7WPH - chains A and E of the 3 polymer chains in the assembly; structure by X-ray diffraction, 2.89 A resolution.

== Chain A ==
Protein: Spike protein S1
From: Severe acute respiratory syndrome coronavirus 2
Notes: fragment: rbd
UniProt: P0DTC2 (SPIKE_SARS2); numbering as in UniProt (aligned over 319-591)
Amino-acid sequence (276 residues; each row starts with the number of its first residue):
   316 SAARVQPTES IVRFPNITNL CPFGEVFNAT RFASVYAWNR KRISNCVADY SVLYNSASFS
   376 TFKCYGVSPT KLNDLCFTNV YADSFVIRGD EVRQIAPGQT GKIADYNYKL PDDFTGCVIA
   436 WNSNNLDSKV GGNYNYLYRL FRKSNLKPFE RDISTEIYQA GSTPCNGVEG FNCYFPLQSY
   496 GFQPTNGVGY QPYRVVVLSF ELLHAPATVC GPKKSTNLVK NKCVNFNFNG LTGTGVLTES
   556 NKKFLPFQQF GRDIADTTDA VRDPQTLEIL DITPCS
Unresolved in the structure: 316-332, 529-591
Differences from the reference sequence: expression tag (316-318)
Disulfide bonds: C336-C361, C379-C432, C391-C525, C480-C488
Covalent attachments: N-acetylglucosamine (NAG) linked to N343
Curated features (UniProtKB/Swiss-Prot):
  - region: R403 to D405 (Integrin-binding motif), N448 to F456 (Immunodominant HLA epitope recognized by the CD8+)
  - glycosylation: T323 (O-linked (GalNAc) threonine), S325 (O-linked (HexNAc...) serine), N331 (N-linked (GlcNAc...) (complex) asparagine), N343 (N-linked (GlcNAc...) (complex) asparagine)
  - natural variant: G339 (G339D: In strain: Omicron/BA.1, Omicron/BA.2 and 4 more; G339H: In strain: Omicron/BA.2.75, Omicron/XBB.1.5 and 1 more), R346 (R346K: In strain: Mu/B.1.621; R346T: In strain: Omicron/BQ.1.1, Omicron/XBB.1.5 and 1 more), L368 (L368I: In strain: Omicron/XBB.1.5, Omicron/EG.5.1), S371 (S371F: In strain: Omicron/BA.2, Omicron/BA.2.12.1 and 6 more; S371L: In strain: Omicron/BA.1), S373 (S373P: In strain: Omicron/BA.1, Omicron/BA.2 and 7 more), S375 (S375F: In strain: Omicron/BA.1, Omicron/BA.2 and 7 more), T376 (T376A: In strain: Omicron/BA.2, Omicron/BA.2.12.1 and 5 more), D405 (D405N: In strain: Omicron/BA.2, Omicron/BA.2.12.1 and 6 more), R408 (R408S: In strain: Omicron/BA.2, Omicron/BA.2.12.1 and 6 more), K417 (K417N: In strain: Beta/B.1.351, Omicron/BA.1 and 8 more; K417T: In strain: Gamma/P.1), N440 (N440K: In strain: Omicron/BA.1, Omicron/BA.2 and 7 more), K444 (K444T: In strain: Omicron/BQ.1.1), 18 further natural variant entries in UniProt
  - mutagenesis: N331 (N331Q: Reduced viral infectivity), N343 (N343Q: Reduced viral infectivity), L452 (L452R: Increased resistance to neutralizing antibodies. Decreases HLA binding to NF9 epitope. Increased binding affinity to human ACE2), Y453 (Y453F: Decreased HLA binding to NF9 epitope. Increased binding affinity to human ACE2), A475 (A475V: Increased resistance to neutralizing antibodies), V483 (V483A: Increased resistance to neutralizing antibodies), E484 (E484D: Increased replication in human TMEM106B overexpressing cells), F490 (F490L: Increased resistance to neutralizing antibodies and human covalescent sera neutralization), Q493 (Q493N: Reduced host ACE2-binding affinity in vitro; Q493Y: Reduced host ACE2-binding affinity in vitro), N501 (N501T: Reduced host ACE2-binding affinity in vitro; N501Y: Increased binding affinity to human ACE2), H519 (H519P: Increased resistance to human covalescent sera neutralization)
What the authors report for this chain:
  - mutagenesis - K444Q, K444R: decreased binding to CoV2-06
  - mutagenesis - E484A, E484K, F486V: decreased binding to CoV2-14

== Chain E ==
Protein: Fab06 heavy chain
From: Homo sapiens
Amino-acid sequence (228 residues; row label = number of the first residue in the row):
     1 QVELQESGPG LVKPSGTLSL TCAVSGGSIS SNNWWTWVRQ PPGKGLEWIG EIHHSGGTNY
    61 NPSLKSRVTM SVDKSKNQFS LNLYSVTAAD TAVYYCTRDR AGGTYSGFDF WGQGTLVTVS
   121 SASTKGPSVF PLAPSSKSTS GGTAALGCLV KDYFPEPVTV SWNSGALTSG VHTFPAVLQS
   181 SGLYSLSSVV TVPSSSLGTQ TYICNVNHKP SNTKVDKRVE PKSCDKTH
Unresolved in the structure: 135-141, 218-228
Disulfide bonds: C22-C96, C148-C204

== How chain A and chain E interact ==
Contacting residue pairs - 22 pairs, chain A then chain E:
  R346(A) - T104(E)  hydrogen bond
  R346(A) - Y105(E)  hydrogen bond (side chain-backbone)
  R346(A) - S106(E)
  L441(A) - T104(E)
  K444(A) - W34(E)
  K444(A) - E51(E)  salt bridge
  K444(A) - G103(E)  hydrogen bond (side chain-backbone)
  V445(A) - N59(E)
  G446(A) - W34(E)
  G447(A) - W34(E)
  G447(A) - G102(E)
  N448(A) - G102(E)
  N448(A) - G103(E)
  N448(A) - T104(E)
  Y449(A) - N32(E)  hydrogen bond (backbone-side chain)
  Y449(A) - H53(E)
  Y449(A) - S55(E)  hydrogen bond
  Y449(A) - G102(E)  hydrogen bond (backbone-backbone)
  N450(A) - N32(E)
  N450(A) - A101(E)
  N450(A) - G102(E)  hydrogen bond (side chain-backbone)
  N450(A) - G103(E)  hydrogen bond (side chain-backbone)
Interface residues without a listed pair, chain A (11 interface residues in all): D442, S443
Interface residues without a listed pair, chain E (13 interface residues in all): G57
From the paper, about this interface:
  - epitope / paratope residues, chain A: N450(A)

== Overview ==
11 residues of chain A and 13 residues of chain E are in contact, with 8 hydrogen bonds and 1 salt bridge.
Polar pairs include K444(A)-E51(E), R346(A)-T104(E) and R346(A)-Y105(E). The paper reports that E484A, E484K
and F486V of chain A reduce binding to CoV2-14; the epitope/paratope residue N450(A); 5 substitutions were
tested in all.
Here chain A is Spike protein S1 (Severe acute respiratory syndrome coronavirus 2) and chain E is Fab06 heavy
chain (Homo sapiens). Entry 7WPH (SARS-CoV2 RBD bound to Fab06) was determined by X-ray diffraction together
with 7XXL and 7WPV from the same study.
